Entry 8QRH (electron microscopy, 3.60 A resolution); this record covers chains A and D of the 6 polymer chains in the assembly.

== Chain A ==
Molecule: Genome polyprotein
From: Orthoflavivirus encephalitidis
UniProt: D2XD30 (D2XD30_9FLAV); residue numbers follow UniProt; this construct covers 1-492
Sequence (492 residues; row label = number of the first residue in the row):
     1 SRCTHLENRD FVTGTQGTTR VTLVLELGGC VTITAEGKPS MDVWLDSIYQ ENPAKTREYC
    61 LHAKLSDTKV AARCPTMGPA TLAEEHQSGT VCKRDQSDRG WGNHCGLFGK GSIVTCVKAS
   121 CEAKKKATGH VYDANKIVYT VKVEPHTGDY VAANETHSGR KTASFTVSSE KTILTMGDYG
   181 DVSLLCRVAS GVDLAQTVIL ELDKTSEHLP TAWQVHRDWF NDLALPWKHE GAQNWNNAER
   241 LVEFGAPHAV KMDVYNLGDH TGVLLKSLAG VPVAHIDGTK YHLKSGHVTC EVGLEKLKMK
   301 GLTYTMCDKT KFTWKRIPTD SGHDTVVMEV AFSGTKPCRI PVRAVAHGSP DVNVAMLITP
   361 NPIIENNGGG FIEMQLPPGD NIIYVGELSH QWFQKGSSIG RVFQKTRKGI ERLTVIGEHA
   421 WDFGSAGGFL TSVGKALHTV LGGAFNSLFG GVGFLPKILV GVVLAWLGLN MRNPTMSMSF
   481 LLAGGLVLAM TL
Differences from the reference sequence: conflict Ala426 (Thr in D2XD30)
Cystine bridges: Cys3-Cys30, Cys60-Cys121, Cys74-Cys105, Cys92-Cys116, Cys186-Cys290, Cys307-Cys338
Glycans and other covalent adducts: N-acetylglucosamine (NAG) linked to Asn154

== Chain D ==
Molecule: Small envelope protein M
From: Orthoflavivirus encephalitidis
UniProt: Q01299 (POLG_TBEVH); residues 2-72 here correspond to UniProt positions 207-277 (UniProt number = residue number + 205)
Sequence (71 residues; each row starts with the number of its first residue):
     2 VLIPSHAQGE LTGRGHKWLE GDSLRTHLTR VEGWVWKNRL LALAMVTVVW LTLESVVTRV
    62 AVLVVLLCLA P

== Chain A / chain D interface ==
Pairs across the interface (12; chain A residue first):
  Asp222(A) - Lys38(D)  salt bridge
  Glu243(A) - Leu20(D)
  Ala246(A) - His17(D)
  Tyr255(A) - Trp19(D)  hydrophobic
  Lys266(A) - Val2(D)  hydrogen bond (side chain-backbone)
  Leu448(A) - Leu42(D)  hydrophobic
  Phe449(A) - Leu42(D)
  Val463(A) - Met46(D)  hydrophobic
  Leu464(A) - Met46(D)  hydrophobic
  Leu467(A) - Met46(D)  hydrophobic
  Leu467(A) - Val49(D)  hydrophobic
  Leu467(A) - Thr53(D)
Also at the interface, not in a pair above, chain A (16 interface residues in all): Gly245, Leu257, Val452, Pro456, Leu459, Met471
Also at the interface, not in a pair above, chain D (16 interface residues in all): Asp23, Trp35, Val50, Leu67, Leu70, Ala71, Pro72

== In short ==
Chain A and chain D each contribute 16 residues to their interface, with 1 hydrogen bond and 1 salt bridge.
Polar pairs include Asp222(A)-Lys38(D) and Lys266(A)-Val2(D). Covalently linked N-acetylglucosamine: at
Asn154(A).
Chain A is Genome polyprotein and chain D is Small envelope protein M, both from Orthoflavivirus
encephalitidis; the structure, Inactivated tick-borne encephalitis virus (TBEV) vaccine strain
Sofjin-Chumakov, was determined by electron microscopy (same publication as 8R8L).
